6ZDJ - chains H and N of the 13 polymer chains in the assembly; structure by electron microscopy, 5.80 A resolution (low resolution: residue-level contacts below are approximate; hydrogen-bond / salt-bridge calls are withheld).

[Chain H (and N)]
Protein: Gag protein
From: Human immunodeficiency virus 1
Notes: chain N of this document is another copy of the same molecule, construct and numbering; everything in this record applies to it too
Reference sequence: Q71B31 (Q71B31_9HIV1); numbering as in UniProt (aligned over 1-220)
Amino-acid sequence (220 residues; numbered 1 to 220; the number before each row is that of its first residue):
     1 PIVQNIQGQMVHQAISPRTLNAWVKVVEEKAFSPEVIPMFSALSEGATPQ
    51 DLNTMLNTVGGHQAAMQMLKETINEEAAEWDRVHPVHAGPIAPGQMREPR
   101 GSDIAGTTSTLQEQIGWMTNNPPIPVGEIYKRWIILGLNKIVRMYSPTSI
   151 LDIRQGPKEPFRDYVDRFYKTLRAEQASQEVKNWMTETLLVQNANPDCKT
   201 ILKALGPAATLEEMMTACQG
Cystine bridges: Cys198-Cys218

[Interface between chain H and chain N]
Residue-residue contacts (10; chain H residue first):
  Asn57(H) - Arg173(N)
  Val59(H) - Arg173(N)
  Gln63(H) - Tyr169(N)
  Gln63(H) - Arg173(N)
  Ala64(H) - Tyr169(N)
  Ala64(H) - Leu211(N)
  Met68(H) - Glu212(N)
  Met144(H) - Glu212(N)
  Tyr145(H) - Arg162(N)
  Ser146(H) - Gln219(N)
Other interface residues (no listed pair), chain H (10 interface residues in all): Gly60, Pro147
Other interface residues (no listed pair), chain N (7 interface residues in all): Met215

[Summary]
10 residues of chain H and 7 residues of chain N are in contact.
Chain H and chain N are both Gag protein (Human immunodeficiency virus 1); the structure, Structure of the
native full-length HIV-1 capsid protein in complex with Cyclophilin A from helical assembly ..., was
determined by electron microscopy, deposited together with 6Y9V, 6Y9W, 6Y9X, 6Y9Y and 6Y9Z.
